8IUJ - chains 4C and 6B of the 60 polymer chains in the assembly; structure by electron microscopy, 3.06 A resolution.

[Chain 4C]
Molecule: COXEG3
Source organism: Euglena gracilis
Chain sequence (139 residues; row label = number of the first residue in the row):
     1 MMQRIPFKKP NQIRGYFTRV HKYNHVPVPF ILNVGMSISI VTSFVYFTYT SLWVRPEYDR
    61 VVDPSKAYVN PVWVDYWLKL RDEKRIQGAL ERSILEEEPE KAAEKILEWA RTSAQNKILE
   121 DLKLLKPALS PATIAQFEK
Disordered / not traced: 1-15, 139
Ligand contacts:
  - 1,2-Distearoyl-sn-glycerophosphoethanolamine (3PE): Thr48, Ser51, Leu52, Trp53, Arg55, Tyr58, Arg60
  - 1,2-dilauroyl-sn-glycero-3-phosphate (PX2): His25, Pro27, Val28, Asn33, Met36, Ser37, Ile40

[Chain 6B]
Molecule: COX6b-1
Source organism: Euglena gracilis
Chain sequence (287 residues; numbered 1 to 287; the number before each row is that of its first residue):
     1 MEGFVDKIDD NKYLGKWETI LTDGRTHLPK HITFHDAAAI SARWNQQYVN DSGPVYYRHW
    61 LACQQTYGAG NEDCRKLRWW AQQITHPLHL AEWDDWWKDE HYDLQIGQHW NRICGEEFEE
   121 ASNLLKDLKE KREGLAAKFR DLLKTKTAED PMGKILHEVA QLEEPSKTPV ADLVEAGTLS
   181 KEAVEAAAAL KIKELKALRD DATWAEVKGS LLNGVTTTCS TLKKTSKVVA ELKAQAELER
   241 NKTSAVKLDI PHMRVNYEKP GLYEYDTWFG KFLPRTPQFG FAESDEE
Disordered / not traced: 283-287

[Interface between chain 4C and chain 6B]
Pairs across the interface (79):
  Lys66(4C) - His31(6B)
  Ala67(4C) - Lys30(6B)
  Ala67(4C) - Ile32(6B)  hydrophobic
  Tyr68(4C) - Thr26(6B)  hydrogen bond (side chain-backbone)
  Tyr68(4C) - Leu28(6B)
  Tyr68(4C) - Pro29(6B)
  Tyr68(4C) - Lys30(6B)  hydrogen bond (backbone-backbone)
  Tyr68(4C) - Ile32(6B)
  Val69(4C) - Tyr265(6B)  hydrophobic
  Asn70(4C) - Thr26(6B)
  Asn70(4C) - His27(6B)  hydrogen bond
  Asn70(4C) - Tyr265(6B)  hydrogen bond (backbone-side chain)
  Asn70(4C) - Trp268(6B)
  Val72(4C) - Met1(6B)  hydrophobic
  Val72(4C) - Trp268(6B)  hydrophobic
  Trp73(4C) - Pro260(6B)  hydrophobic
  Trp73(4C) - Glu264(6B)  hydrogen bond (side chain-backbone)
  Trp73(4C) - Tyr265(6B)
  Trp73(4C) - Trp268(6B)
  Trp73(4C) - Phe269(6B)  hydrophobic
  Tyr76(4C) - Met1(6B)  hydrophobic
  Tyr76(4C) - Trp268(6B)
  Tyr76(4C) - Phe269(6B)  hydrophobic
  Tyr76(4C) - Lys271(6B)  hydrogen bond
  Trp77(4C) - Tyr257(6B)  hydrogen bond (side chain-backbone)
  Trp77(4C) - Glu258(6B)
  Trp77(4C) - Pro260(6B)
  Trp77(4C) - Phe269(6B)
  Leu80(4C) - Tyr257(6B)  hydrophobic
  Leu80(4C) - Phe269(6B)  hydrophobic
  Arg81(4C) - Tyr257(6B)
  Arg81(4C) - Glu258(6B)  salt bridge
  Lys84(4C) - Tyr257(6B)
  Lys84(4C) - Glu258(6B)
  Arg85(4C) - Glu258(6B)  salt bridge
  Ile94(4C) - Leu222(6B)  hydrophobic
  Ile94(4C) - Lys223(6B)
  Leu95(4C) - Lys223(6B)
  Leu95(4C) - Ser226(6B)
  Glu97(4C) - Lys223(6B)
  Ala103(4C) - Val215(6B)  hydrophobic
  Ala103(4C) - Thr216(6B)
  Ile106(4C) - Val215(6B)  hydrophobic
  Ile106(4C) - Cys219(6B)  hydrophobic
  Leu107(4C) - Trp204(6B)
  Leu107(4C) - Lys208(6B)
  Leu107(4C) - Leu212(6B)  hydrophobic
  Leu107(4C) - Val215(6B)  hydrophobic
  Arg111(4C) - Leu198(6B)
  Arg111(4C) - Arg199(6B)
  Arg111(4C) - Trp204(6B)
  Ala114(4C) - Leu198(6B)  hydrophobic
  Ile118(4C) - Lys191(6B)
  Ile118(4C) - Glu194(6B)
  Ile118(4C) - Leu195(6B)  hydrophobic
  Ile118(4C) - Leu198(6B)  hydrophobic
  Leu119(4C) - Leu195(6B)  hydrophobic
  Asp121(4C) - Lys7(6B)  salt bridge
  Asp121(4C) - Lys191(6B)  salt bridge
  Leu122(4C) - Ala188(6B)
  Leu122(4C) - Lys191(6B)
  Leu124(4C) - Val5(6B)  hydrophobic
  Leu124(4C) - Leu156(6B)  hydrophobic
  Leu124(4C) - Pro169(6B)  hydrophobic
  Leu124(4C) - Val170(6B)
  Leu125(4C) - Ile155(6B)  hydrophobic
  Ala128(4C) - Val170(6B)  hydrophobic
  Ala128(4C) - Val174(6B)  hydrophobic
  Ala128(4C) - Lys181(6B)
  Ala128(4C) - Val184(6B)
  Leu129(4C) - Lys181(6B)
  Leu129(4C) - Glu185(6B)
  Leu129(4C) - Ala188(6B)  hydrophobic
  Ser130(4C) - Lys181(6B)
  Ser130(4C) - Glu185(6B)  hydrogen bond
  Thr133(4C) - Glu185(6B)  hydrogen bond
  Gln136(4C) - Ile192(6B)
  Gln136(4C) - Lys196(6B)
  Phe137(4C) - Ile192(6B)  hydrophobic
Interface residues without a listed pair, chain 4C (39 interface residues in all): Glu100, Ala102, Glu104, Glu108, Gln115, Pro127
Interface residues without a listed pair, chain 6B (47 interface residues in all): Asp6, Met152, Ala171, Ala187

[In short]
39 residues of chain 4C and 47 residues of chain 6B are in contact; the contacts include 9 hydrogen bonds and
4 salt bridges. Polar contacts include Arg81(4C)-Glu258(6B), Arg85(4C)-Glu258(6B) and Asp121(4C)-Lys7(6B).
Chain 4C binds 1,2-dilauroyl-sn-glycero-3-phosphate and 1,2-Distearoyl-sn-glycerophosphoethanolamine.
Chain 4C is COXEG3 and chain 6B is COX6b-1, both from Euglena gracilis; the structure, Cryo-EM structure of
Euglena gracilis super-complex III2+IV2, composite, was determined by electron microscopy.
